8T2E - chains C and D of the 8 polymer chains in the assembly; structure by electron microscopy, 3.50 A resolution.

[Chain C (and D)]
Molecule: Transmembrane protein gp41
From: Human immunodeficiency virus 1
Notes: chain D of this document is another copy of the same molecule, construct and numbering; everything in this record applies to it too
Amino-acid sequence (153 residues; each row starts with the number of its first residue):
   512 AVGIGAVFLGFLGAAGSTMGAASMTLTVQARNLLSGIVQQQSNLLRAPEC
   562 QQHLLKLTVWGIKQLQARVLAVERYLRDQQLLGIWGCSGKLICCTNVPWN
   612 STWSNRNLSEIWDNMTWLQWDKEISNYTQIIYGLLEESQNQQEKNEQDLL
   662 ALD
Not modelled in the structure: 512-521, 547-570, 664
Disulfides: Cys598-Cys604
Covalently attached groups: N-acetylglucosamine (NAG) linked to Asn611, Asn637
Reported in the primary citation:
  - self-association interface (contacts with another copy of this molecule): Leu645, Glu648
  - post-translational modification sites: Asn611, Asn637
  - mutagenesis - N611A: increased binding to experimental group

[How chain C and chain D interact]
Residue-residue contacts (27):
  Leu576(C) with Leu576(D), hydrophobic
  Gln577(C) with Leu576(D)
  Val580(C) with Arg579(D)
  Glu584(C) with Arg579(D), salt bridge; Val583(D)
  Leu587(C) with Leu545(D), hydrophobic; Val583(D), hydrophobic; Leu587(D), hydrophobic
  Arg588(C) with Arg542(D), hydrogen bond (side chain-backbone); Leu545(D)
  Gln591(C) with Ala541(D), hydrogen bond (side chain-backbone); Arg542(D); Leu545(D); Tyr586(D)
  Gly594(C) with Gly600(D)
  Ile595(C) with Thr538(D); Arg542(D)
  Glu647(C) with Arg542(D), salt bridge
  Asn651(C) with Met535(D), hydrogen bond (side chain-backbone); Thr538(D)
  Glu654(C) with Lys601(D); Leu602(D), hydrogen bond (side chain-backbone); Ile603(D), hydrogen bond (side chain-backbone)
  Lys655(C) with Met535(D)
  Glu657(C) with Lys601(D), salt bridge
  Gln658(C) with Ile603(D)
  Leu661(C) with Cys605(D), hydrophobic
Interface residues without a listed pair, chain C (19 interface residues in all): Ile573, Val583, Ser599
Interface residues without a listed pair, chain D (17 interface residues in all): Ile573, Val580

[In short]
The interface between chain C and chain D involves 19 residues on one side and 17 on the other; the contacts
include 5 hydrogen bonds and 3 salt bridges. Among the polar pairs are Glu584(C)-Arg579(D),
Glu647(C)-Arg542(D) and Glu657(C)-Lys601(D). The paper reports that N611A of chain C increases binding to
experimental group; modification sites Asn611(C) and Asn637(C).
Chain C and chain D are both Transmembrane protein gp41 (Human immunodeficiency virus 1); the structure, BG505
Boost2 SOSIP.664 in complex with NHP polyclonal antibody FP3, was determined by electron microscopy together
with 8T2F, 8SWV, 8SWW and 8SWX from the same study.
